Entry 6MIV (X-ray diffraction, 2.05 A resolution); this record covers chains C and D of the 4 polymer chains in the assembly.

Chain C:
Molecule: T cell receptor alpha variable 11, T cell receptor alpha joining 18, Human nkt tcr alpha chain, CHIMERIC PROTEIN, Human nkt tcr alpha chain
Organism: Mus musculus
Reference sequence: chimeric construct of A0A0B4J1J9, K7N5M3: residues 1-92 from A0A0B4J1J9 (A0A0B4J1J9_MOUSE) positions 22-113 (UniProt number = residue number + 21); residues 114-208 from K7N5M3 positions 116-210 (UniProt number = residue number + 2)
Chain sequence (209 residues; numbered 0 to 208; the number before each row is that of its first residue; numbering starts at 0):
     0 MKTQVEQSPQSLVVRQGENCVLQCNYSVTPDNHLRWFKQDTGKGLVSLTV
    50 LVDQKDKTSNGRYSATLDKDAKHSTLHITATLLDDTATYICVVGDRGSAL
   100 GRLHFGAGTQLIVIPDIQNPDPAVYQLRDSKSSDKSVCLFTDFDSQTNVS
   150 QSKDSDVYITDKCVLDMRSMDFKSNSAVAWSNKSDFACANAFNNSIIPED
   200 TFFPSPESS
Unresolved in the structure: 0-1, 183-184, 205-208
Differences from the reference sequence: initiating methionine (0); linker (113)
Cystine bridges: Cys23-Cys90, Cys137-Cys187
Metal / ion sites: Na+: Asp120, Tyr124, Asp141
Small-molecule neighbours: JU1 (N-[(2S,3S,4R)-1-({4-O-[(4-tert-butylphenyl)methyl]-alpha-D-galactopyranosyl}oxy)-3,4-dihydroxyoctadecan-2-yl]hexacosanamide): Pro29, Asn31, Val51, Asp52, Lys68, Asp94, Arg95, Gly96

Chain D:
Molecule: Beta-chain, Tcell receptor chain, T cell receptor beta constant 2
Organism: Mus musculus
Reference sequence: chimeric construct of A2NTY6, A0N8J3, A0A5B9: residues 0-94 from A2NTY6 (A2NTY6_MOUSE) positions 29-123 (UniProt number = residue number + 29); residues 99-130 from A0N8J3 positions 96-127 (UniProt number = residue number - 3); residues 131-240 from A0A5B9 positions 19-128 (UniProt number = residue number - 112)
Chain sequence (241 residues; each row starts with the number of its first residue; numbering starts at 0):
     0 MEAAVTQSPRNKVAVTGGKVTLSCNQTNNHNNMYWYRQDTGHGLRLIHYS
    50 YGAGSTEKGDIPDGYKASRPSQENFSLILELATPSQTSVYFCASGDEGYT
   100 QYFGPGTRLLVLEDLRNVTPPKVSLFEPSKAEISHTQKATLVCLATGFYP
   150 DHVELSWWVNGKEVHSGVCTDPQPLKEQPALNDSRYSLSSRLRVSATFWQ
   200 NPRNHFRCQVQFYGLSENDEWTQDRAKPVTQIVSAEAWGRA
Unresolved in the structure: 0-1
Differences from the reference sequence: linker (95-98, 130); variant Cys168 (Ser56 in A0A5B9), Ser186 (Cys74 in A0A5B9)
Cystine bridges: Cys23-Cys91, Cys142-Cys207
Metal / ion sites: Na+ site 1: Val12, Asp218; Na+ site 2: Arg36, Gly42

Interface between chain C and chain D:
Cross-chain cystine bridges: Cys162(C)-Cys168(D)
Residue-residue contacts - 93 pairs, chain C then chain D:
  Asn31(C) - Tyr98(D)
  His32(C) - Tyr98(D)
  Arg34(C) - Thr99(D)
  Gln38(C) - Gln37(D)  hydrogen bond
  Gln38(C) - Phe90(D)
  Gly41(C) - Arg107(D)  hydrogen bond (backbone-side chain)
  Leu44(C) - Phe102(D)  hydrophobic
  Val51(C) - Tyr98(D)
  Ile89(C) - Gln37(D)
  Arg95(C) - Tyr98(D)
  Gly96(C) - Tyr98(D)
  Ser97(C) - Glu96(D)
  Ser97(C) - Tyr98(D)
  Ala98(C) - Asn31(D)
  Ala98(C) - Tyr33(D)
  Ala98(C) - Asp95(D)
  Ala98(C) - Glu96(D)  hydrogen bond (backbone-backbone)
  Ala98(C) - Gly97(D)
  Arg101(C) - Leu45(D)
  Arg101(C) - Tyr48(D)  hydrogen bond
  Arg101(C) - Asp59(D)  salt bridge
  Leu102(C) - Tyr35(D)
  Leu102(C) - Gln100(D)
  Phe104(C) - Tyr35(D)  hydrophobic
  Phe104(C) - Gly42(D)
  Phe104(C) - Leu43(D)
  Phe104(C) - Phe102(D)  hydrophobic
  Gly105(C) - Gly42(D)
  Ala106(C) - Gly40(D)
  Ala106(C) - His41(D)
  Ala106(C) - Gly42(D)
  Asp120(C) - His134(D)  salt bridge
  Tyr124(C) - Ser128(D)
  Tyr124(C) - Ala130(D)
  Tyr124(C) - Glu131(D)
  Tyr124(C) - His134(D)
  Tyr124(C) - Thr135(D)
  Gln125(C) - Ser128(D)
  Leu126(C) - Phe125(D)
  Leu126(C) - Glu126(D)
  Leu126(C) - Thr139(D)
  Leu126(C) - Val141(D)  hydrophobic
  Arg127(C) - Phe125(D)
  Arg127(C) - Glu126(D)  hydrogen bond (backbone-backbone)
  Asp128(C) - Ser123(D)
  Asp128(C) - Leu124(D)
  Asp128(C) - Phe125(D)
  Ser129(C) - Leu124(D)  hydrogen bond (backbone-backbone)
  Ser129(C) - Glu126(D)
  Ser129(C) - Glu235(D)
  Lys130(C) - Val122(D)  hydrogen bond (side chain-backbone)
  Lys130(C) - Ser123(D)
  Ser135(C) - Phe125(D)
  Val136(C) - Phe125(D)  hydrophobic
  Val136(C) - Leu143(D)  hydrophobic
  Leu138(C) - Thr139(D)
  Thr140(C) - Arg192(D)
  Asp141(C) - Thr135(D)
  Asp141(C) - Arg192(D)  salt bridge
  Tyr157(C) - Leu174(D)  hydrophobic
  Tyr157(C) - Glu176(D)  hydrogen bond (side chain-backbone)
  Tyr157(C) - Gln177(D)
  Ile158(C) - Leu174(D)
  Thr159(C) - Asp170(D)
  Thr159(C) - Ser188(D)
  Thr159(C) - Arg190(D)  hydrogen bond
  Asp160(C) - Arg190(D)  hydrogen bond (backbone-side chain)
  Cys162(C) - Cys168(D)  disulfide
  Cys162(C) - Thr169(D)
  Cys162(C) - Arg190(D)
  Val163(C) - Cys168(D)
  Leu164(C) - Gly166(D)
  Leu164(C) - Val167(D)
  Leu164(C) - Cys168(D)  hydrophobic
  Leu164(C) - Arg192(D)
  Asp165(C) - Ser165(D)
  Asp165(C) - Gly166(D)  hydrogen bond (backbone-backbone)
  Met166(C) - Lys137(D)
  Met166(C) - Ser165(D)
  Met166(C) - Arg192(D)
  Met166(C) - Val193(D)
  Arg167(C) - Ser165(D)  hydrogen bond (backbone-side chain)
  Met169(C) - Ser194(D)
  Phe171(C) - Lys137(D)
  Phe171(C) - Arg192(D)
  Ser173(C) - Arg192(D)  hydrogen bond
  Ser175(C) - Arg190(D)  hydrogen bond
  Ala176(C) - Arg190(D)
  Val177(C) - Arg190(D)
  Trp179(C) - Leu143(D)  hydrophobic
  Trp179(C) - Ser186(D)
  Phe201(C) - His134(D)
  Pro203(C) - Ala130(D)  hydrophobic
Other interface residues (no listed pair), chain C (56 interface residues in all): Phe36, Lys42, Gly43, Val49, Leu99, Lys134, Ser168
Other interface residues (no listed pair), chain D (55 interface residues in all): Tyr50, Pro104, Pro127, Lys175, Ala236

In short:
56 residues of chain C face 55 of chain D across their interface, with 1 disulfide bond, 14 hydrogen bonds and
3 salt bridges. Polar contacts include Arg101(C)-Asp59(D), Asp120(C)-His134(D) and Asp141(C)-Arg192(D). Bound
to chain C: compound JU1. Asp120(C), Tyr124(C) and Asp141(C) coordinate Na+.
Chain C is T cell receptor alpha variable 11, T cell receptor alpha joining 18, Human nkt tcr alpha chain,
CHIMERIC PROTEIN, Human nkt tcr alpha chain and chain D is Beta-chain, Tcell receptor chain, T cell receptor
beta constant 2, both from Mus musculus; the structure, Crystal structure of the mCD1d/xxq (JJ300)/iNKTCR
ternary complex, was determined by X-ray diffraction, deposited together with 6MIY, 6MJ4, 6MJ6, 6MJA, 6MJI,
6MJJ and 6MJQ.
